Entry 6HWA (X-ray diffraction, 2.80 A resolution); this record covers chains B and C of the 28 polymer chains in the assembly.

Chain B:
Name: Proteasome subunit alpha type-3
Organism: Saccharomyces cerevisiae S288c
Notes: EC 3.4.25.1
Reference sequence: P23638 (PSA3_YEAST); residues 0-257 here correspond to UniProt positions 1-258 (UniProt number = residue number + 1)
Amino-acid sequence (258 residues; each row starts with the number of its first residue; numbering starts at 0):
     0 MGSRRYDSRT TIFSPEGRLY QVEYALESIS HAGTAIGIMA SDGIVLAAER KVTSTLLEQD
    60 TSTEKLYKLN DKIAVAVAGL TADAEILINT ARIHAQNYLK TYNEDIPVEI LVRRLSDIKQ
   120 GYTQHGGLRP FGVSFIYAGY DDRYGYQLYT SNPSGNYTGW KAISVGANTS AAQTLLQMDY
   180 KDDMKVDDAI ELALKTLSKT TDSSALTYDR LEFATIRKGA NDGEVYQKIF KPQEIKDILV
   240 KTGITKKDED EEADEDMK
Unresolved in the structure: 0, 245-257
Swiss-Prot annotation at these positions:
  - cross-link (Glycyl lysine isopeptide (Lys-Gly)): Lys99 (interchain with G-Cter in ubiquitin), Lys198 (interchain with G-Cter in ubiquitin), Lys230 (interchain with G-Cter in ubiquitin)

Chain C:
Name: Proteasome subunit alpha type-4
Organism: Saccharomyces cerevisiae S288c
Notes: EC 3.4.25.1
Reference sequence: P40303 (PSA4_YEAST); residues -1 to 252 here correspond to UniProt positions 1-254 (UniProt number = residue number + 2)
Amino-acid sequence (254 residues; row label = number of the first residue in the row; numbers below 1 keep their minus sign (Met-1 is residue -1)):
    -1 MSGYDRALSI FSPDGHIFQV EYALEAVKRG TCAVGVKGKN CVVLGCERRS TLKLQDTRIT
    59 PSKVSKIDSH VVLSFSGLNA DSRILIEKAR VEAQSHRLTL EDPVTVEYLT RYVAGVQQRY
   119 TQSGGVRPFG VSTLIAGFDP RDDEPKLYQT EPSGIYSSWS AQTIGRNSKT VREFLEKNYD
   179 RKEPPATVEE CVKLTVRSLL EVVQTGAKNI EITVVKPDSD IVALSSEEIN QYVTQIEQEK
   239 QEQQEQDKKK KSNH
Unresolved in the structure: -1 to 0, 241-252
Swiss-Prot annotation at these positions:
  - modified residue: Thr58 (Phosphothreonine)

Interface between chain B and chain C:
Pairs across the interface - 76 pairs, chain B then chain C:
  Arg3(B) - Arg4(C)
  Asp6(B) - Tyr2(C)  hydrogen bond
  Asp6(B) - Arg4(C)  salt bridge
  Arg8(B) - Arg4(C)
  Thr10(B) - Leu6(C)
  Thr10(B) - Arg125(C)
  Ile11(B) - Leu6(C)  hydrophobic
  Ile11(B) - Gln17(C)
  Phe12(B) - Gln17(C)  hydrogen bond (backbone-side chain)
  Phe12(B) - Tyr20(C)  hydrophobic
  Phe12(B) - Ala21(C)  hydrophobic
  Phe12(B) - Leu76(C)  hydrophobic
  Phe12(B) - Arg125(C)
  Phe12(B) - Pro126(C)
  Phe12(B) - Gly128(C)
  Ser13(B) - Tyr20(C)
  Pro14(B) - Tyr20(C)  hydrophobic
  Pro14(B) - Glu23(C)
  Glu15(B) - Glu23(C)
  Glu15(B) - Arg27(C)  hydrogen bond (backbone-side chain)
  Gly16(B) - Tyr20(C)
  Gly16(B) - Glu23(C)
  Gly16(B) - Ala24(C)
  Gly16(B) - Arg27(C)  hydrogen bond (backbone-side chain)
  Arg17(B) - Arg27(C)
  Leu18(B) - Arg125(C)
  Met38(B) - Asp54(C)
  Met38(B) - Arg56(C)
  Arg112(B) - Arg81(C)
  Ser115(B) - Arg81(C)  hydrogen bond (backbone-side chain)
  Asp116(B) - Arg81(C)  salt bridge
  Asp116(B) - Ile82(C)
  Gln119(B) - Ala78(C)
  Gln119(B) - Asp79(C)
  Gln119(B) - Ile82(C)
  Thr122(B) - Arg125(C)  hydrogen bond (backbone-side chain)
  Gln123(B) - Tyr118(C)
  Gln123(B) - Gly123(C)
  Gln123(B) - Val124(C)
  Gln123(B) - Arg125(C)  hydrogen bond (backbone-backbone)
  Gln123(B) - Pro126(C)
  Gln123(B) - Phe127(C)
  His124(B) - Gly123(C)
  His124(B) - Val124(C)
  Gly125(B) - Tyr2(C)
  Gly125(B) - Gly123(C)
  Gly126(B) - Tyr2(C)
  Tyr143(B) - Arg56(C)  hydrogen bond (backbone-side chain)
  Tyr143(B) - Ile57(C)  hydrophobic
  Tyr145(B) - Arg56(C)  hydrogen bond (backbone-side chain)
  Gln146(B) - Ile57(C)
  Leu147(B) - Ile57(C)
  Tyr148(B) - Ile57(C)
  Ser153(B) - Ala78(C)
  Gly154(B) - Ala78(C)
  Gly154(B) - Arg81(C)  hydrogen bond (backbone-side chain)
  Asn155(B) - Asn77(C)
  Asn155(B) - Ala78(C)
  Tyr156(B) - Pro59(C)  hydrophobic
  Tyr156(B) - Arg81(C)
  Gly158(B) - Gln53(C)
  Gly158(B) - Asp54(C)  hydrogen bond (backbone-backbone)
  Gly158(B) - Thr58(C)  hydrogen bond (backbone-side chain)
  Trp159(B) - Leu50(C)  hydrophobic
  Trp159(B) - Lys51(C)
  Trp159(B) - Leu52(C)
  Trp159(B) - Gln53(C)
  Trp159(B) - Asp54(C)
  Lys160(B) - Leu52(C)  hydrogen bond (backbone-backbone)
  Lys160(B) - Gln53(C)
  Lys160(B) - Asp54(C)
  Ala161(B) - Leu52(C)  hydrogen bond (backbone-backbone)
  Gln172(B) - Lys51(C)
  Leu175(B) - Leu52(C)
  Gln176(B) - Lys51(C)
  Gln176(B) - Leu52(C)
Also at the interface, not in a pair above, chain B (41 interface residues in all): Glu108, Thr157, Tyr179

Overview:
The interface between chain B and chain C involves 41 residues on one side and 31 on the other, with 14
hydrogen bonds and 2 salt bridges. Polar contacts include Asp6(B)-Arg4(C), Asp116(B)-Arg81(C) and
Asp6(B)-Tyr2(C).
Chain B is Proteasome subunit alpha type-3 and chain C is Proteasome subunit alpha type-4, both from
Saccharomyces cerevisiae S288c; the structure, Yeast 20S proteasome in complex with 43, was determined by
X-ray diffraction, deposited together with 6HTB, 6HTC, 6HTD, 6HTP, 6HTR, 6HUB and 30 further entries.
